6DBI - chains B and I of the 10 polymer chains in the assembly; structure by electron microscopy, 3.40 A resolution.

[Chain B]
Name: Recombination activating gene 2
Source organism: Danio rerio
UniProtKB: Q1RLW7 (Q1RLW7_DANRE); numbering as in UniProt (aligned over 1-530)
Sequence (533 residues; numbered -2 to 530; the number before each row is that of its first residue; numbers below 1 keep their minus sign (Gly-2 is residue -2)):
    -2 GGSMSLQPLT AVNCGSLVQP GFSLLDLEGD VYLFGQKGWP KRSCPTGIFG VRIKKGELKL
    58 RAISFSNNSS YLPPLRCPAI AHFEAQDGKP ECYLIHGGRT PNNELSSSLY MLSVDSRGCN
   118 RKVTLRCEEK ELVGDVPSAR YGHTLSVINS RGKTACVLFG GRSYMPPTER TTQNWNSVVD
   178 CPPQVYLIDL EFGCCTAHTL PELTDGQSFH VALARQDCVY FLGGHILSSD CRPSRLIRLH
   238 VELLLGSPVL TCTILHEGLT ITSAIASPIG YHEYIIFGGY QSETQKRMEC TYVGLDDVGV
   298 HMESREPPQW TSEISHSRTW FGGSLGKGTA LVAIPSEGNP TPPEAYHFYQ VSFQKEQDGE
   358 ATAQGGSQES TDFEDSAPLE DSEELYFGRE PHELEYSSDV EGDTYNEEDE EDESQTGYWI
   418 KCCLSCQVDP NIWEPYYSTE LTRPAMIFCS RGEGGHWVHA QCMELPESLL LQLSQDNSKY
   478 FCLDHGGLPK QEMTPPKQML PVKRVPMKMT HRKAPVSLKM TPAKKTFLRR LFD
Disordered / not traced: -2 to 0, 352-530
Construct notes: expression tag (-2 to 0)

[Chain I]
Molecule: Forward strand of coding flank
Sequence (16 nucleotides; row label = number of the first residue in the row):
     1 GATCTGGCCT GTCTTA
Bound ions: Ca2+: DA16 (shared with 1 residue of chain A)

[Chain B / chain I interface]
Pairs across the interface - 6 pairs, chain B then chain I:
  Lys56(B) - DC8(I)  phosphate contact
  Arg58(B) - DG7(I)  salt bridge to the phosphate
  Arg58(B) - DC8(I)  salt bridge to the phosphate
  Asn117(B) - DT5(I)  base contact
  Asn117(B) - DG6(I)  sugar contact
  Lys119(B) - DG7(I)  salt bridge to the phosphate
Other interface residues (no listed pair), chain B (8 interface residues in all): Asn10, Arg49, Ala59, Arg118
Other interface residues (no listed pair), chain I (5 interface residues in all): DC9

[Overview]
Chain B and chain I form an interface of 8 and 5 residues respectively; the contacts include 3 salt bridges.
Polar contacts include Arg58(B)-DG7(I), Arg58(B)-DC8(I) and Lys119(B)-DG7(I).
Here chain B is Recombination activating gene 2 (Danio rerio) and chain I is Forward strand of coding flank.
Entry 6DBI (Cryo-EM structure of RAG in complex with 12-RSS and 23-RSS nicked DNA intermediates) was
determined by electron microscopy together with 6DBJ, 6DBL, 6DBO, 6DBQ, 6DBR, 6DBT and 4 further entries from
the same study.
